3OOH - chains A and D of the 6 polymer chains in the assembly; structure by X-ray diffraction, 2.90 A resolution.

[Chain A (and D)]
Molecule: Purine nucleoside phosphorylase deoD-type
Organism: Escherichia coli
Notes: EC 2.4.2.1; chain D of this document is another copy of the same molecule, construct and numbering; everything in this record applies to it too
UniProtKB: C9QST6 (C9QST6_ECOD1); residues 1-237 here correspond to UniProt positions 2-238 (UniProt number = residue number + 1)
Sequence (237 residues; each row starts with the number of its first residue):
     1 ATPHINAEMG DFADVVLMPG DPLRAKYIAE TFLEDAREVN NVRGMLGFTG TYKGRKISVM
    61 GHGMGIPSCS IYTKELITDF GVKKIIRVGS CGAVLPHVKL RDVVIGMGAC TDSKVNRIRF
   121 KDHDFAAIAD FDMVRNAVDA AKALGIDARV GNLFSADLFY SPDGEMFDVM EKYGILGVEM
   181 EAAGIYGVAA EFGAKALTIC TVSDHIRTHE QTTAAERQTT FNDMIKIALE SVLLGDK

[Interface between chain A and chain D]
Residue-residue contacts - 56 pairs, chain A then chain D:
  Pro3(A) - Tyr160(D)
  His4(A) - Met64(D)  hydrogen bond
  His4(A) - Phe159(D)
  Gly20(A) - Arg43(D)
  Asp21(A) - Arg43(D)
  Pro22(A) - Arg43(D)
  Leu23(A) - Asn41(D)
  Leu23(A) - Arg43(D)
  Leu23(A) - Gly44(D)
  Asn41(A) - Leu23(D)
  Arg43(A) - Gly20(D)
  Arg43(A) - Asp21(D)
  Arg43(A) - Pro22(D)
  Arg43(A) - Leu23(D)
  Arg43(A) - Met64(D)
  Gly44(A) - Leu23(D)
  Met64(A) - His4(D)
  Met64(A) - Arg43(D)
  Met64(A) - Ser68(D)
  Met64(A) - Ile71(D)  hydrophobic
  Met64(A) - Tyr72(D)
  Gly65(A) - Pro67(D)
  Pro67(A) - Gly65(D)
  Pro67(A) - Pro67(D)
  Pro67(A) - Asp157(D)
  Pro67(A) - Met180(D)  hydrophobic
  Ser68(A) - Met64(D)
  Ile71(A) - Met64(D)  hydrophobic
  Ile71(A) - Phe159(D)  hydrophobic
  Tyr72(A) - Met64(D)  hydrophobic
  Lys74(A) - Tyr160(D)
  Glu75(A) - Tyr160(D)  hydrogen bond
  Asp112(A) - Lys114(D)
  Asp112(A) - Ile118(D)
  Ser113(A) - Asp157(D)
  Lys114(A) - Asp112(D)
  Lys114(A) - Lys114(D)
  Lys114(A) - Arg117(D)
  Val115(A) - Asp157(D)
  Val115(A) - Leu158(D)  hydrophobic
  Ile118(A) - Asp112(D)
  Arg119(A) - Leu158(D)
  Asp157(A) - Pro67(D)
  Asp157(A) - Asp157(D)
  Leu158(A) - Ser70(D)
  Leu158(A) - Val115(D)  hydrophobic
  Leu158(A) - Arg119(D)
  Phe159(A) - His4(D)
  Phe159(A) - Ile71(D)  hydrophobic
  Tyr160(A) - Lys74(D)
  Tyr160(A) - Glu75(D)  hydrogen bond
  Pro162(A) - Glu191(D)
  Met180(A) - Pro67(D)
  Met180(A) - Ile71(D)  hydrophobic
  Glu191(A) - Pro162(D)
  Arg217(A) - Pro3(D)
Also at the interface, not in a pair above, chain A (36 interface residues in all): Arg24, Ser70, Ser90, Arg117, Ala214
Also at the interface, not in a pair above, chain D (33 interface residues in all): Val42, Ser113

[In short]
The interface between chain A and chain D involves 36 residues on one side and 33 on the other; the contacts
include 3 hydrogen bonds. Polar pairs include His4(A)-Met64(D) and Glu75(A)-Tyr160(D).
Chain A and chain D are both Purine nucleoside phosphorylase deoD-type (Escherichia coli); the structure,
Crystal structure of E. Coli purine nucleoside phosphorylase with PO4, was determined by X-ray diffraction,
deposited together with 3ONV, 3OOE and 3OPV.
